Entry 5LJ5 (electron microscopy, 10.00 A resolution (very low resolution: no residue pairs are listed; an interface is given only as per-side residue counts)); this record covers chains Z and A of the 45 polymer chains in the assembly.

[Chain Z]
Molecule: U2 snRNA (small nuclear RNA)
Organism: Saccharomyces cerevisiae
Sequence (1175 nucleotides; numbered 1 to 1175 plus 5 insertion-coded residues; 5 numbers in that range are skipped by the numbering (no residue carries them; nothing is unmodelled there); the number before each row is that of its first residue; a row labelled like 73A-73E holds insertion residues (73A, then the next letters in order)):
     1 ACGAAUCUCU UUGCCUUUUG GCUUAGAUCA AGUGUAGUAU CUGUUCUUUU CAGUGUAACA
    61 ACUGAAAUGA CCU
73A-73E CAAUG
    78 AGGCUCA
    86 UUACCUUUUA AUUUGUUACA AUACACAUUU UUUGGCACCC AAAAUAAUAA AAUGGACGGG
   146 AAGAGACUUU UUAAGCAAGU UGUUUUCCGC UAAUGUCAGG UCUCACUACU UUUUGCUGCU
   206 AUUUUUCUUC GCUCAUGGUU UCUUCAUAAG GCGUUUUUAU GAUGGUUUUU CGAAAUUGGU
   266 UUUUGAGACG ACGGUUGCUC AAGGUUAUUG UUUUUGUUUU CUUCUGGUUG UUUUCUAUUU
   326 UCUUUUUUUU AGCUUUCUGU UUCUCCCUUA GUUUGGCUUU UUGCUUCAUA CUCUUCCCUG
   386 UCUUUCCGAG CCGUUUAUGU CCAACGCGGG AUUUGGUUUU UCUUUAUCGA UGGGAAGAAA
   446 UGGUGCUAUA GUAGGUUGGG AGAUAAUAUU UAUGGUAUGG GGUGCUAGUG CGGAUGGGGC
   506 GCUCUUAUUG UUGAUUUCUU CGCUCGUCUU CUUUUUCUGG UGGCGCUGCA AGAGGAAGUU
   566 UUUCGACUUU GUUAUGAUUU UUGGUUUGCA AGGAAAGGUG UCUUACGAUU CUUUUUUUGA
   626 UGUAAUAGGA UAAGCUUGCU UAUCCCCCAA GUAUCGGCCA AAGUUGUUGA UUUUCCUUUU
   686 GAAGUGUCCU CGGUUUGAGG GGGUGUAGGG UGGGGUUGGU CUACAAUAAG AGUGUUCCAU
   746 UGUUAACGUG CUGGCGUCUU UUACUAUAUU UUUUUUCCCA GUUUAUUUUG UGCUUAUUUU
   806 CUCAUUGAGG AGAAGGAGCU CUUCUCGCAG GAUAUAAAUG GAGGUUUGCU AAAGGGGAGG
   866 AGAUGUGUUU GUGAGAAUAC UGCUGAGAGA GUUCUGGAAG AGAAAAAAAG GAGGCAAUGG
   926 AAGGCGUUUG CUGGGAAAAG AGAAGAGCCA UGACUGCAUC UGUUGUUUCA AGGCCAGUUU
   986 UAUUAACCGC CUAUGUCAUA GAGGCGUUUU UUUUGGAGGG AUUUGAAGAA UGCCGGCGGC
  1046 AUCAAGAAAC GGACUUGAUG GUUGACGCCU GUUUUUAAAG UUAGAGACGU CGCGACCCUC
  1106 GCACUUGUGG AGUCGUUCUU GACUUUUACU UUGGUCGCUU GAUGUUUCUC UCGUCUUCCC
  1166 GUUCGCUCUU
Unresolved in the structure: 1-2, 48-53, 73A-73E, 86-97, 121-138, 151-1088, 1109-1114, 1131-1137, 1155-1158, 1170-1175

[Chain A]
Protein: Pre-mRNA-splicing factor 8
Organism: Saccharomyces cerevisiae
Reference sequence: P33334 (PRP8_YEAST); residue numbers follow UniProt; this construct covers 1-2413
Sequence (2413 residues; row label = number of the first residue in the row):
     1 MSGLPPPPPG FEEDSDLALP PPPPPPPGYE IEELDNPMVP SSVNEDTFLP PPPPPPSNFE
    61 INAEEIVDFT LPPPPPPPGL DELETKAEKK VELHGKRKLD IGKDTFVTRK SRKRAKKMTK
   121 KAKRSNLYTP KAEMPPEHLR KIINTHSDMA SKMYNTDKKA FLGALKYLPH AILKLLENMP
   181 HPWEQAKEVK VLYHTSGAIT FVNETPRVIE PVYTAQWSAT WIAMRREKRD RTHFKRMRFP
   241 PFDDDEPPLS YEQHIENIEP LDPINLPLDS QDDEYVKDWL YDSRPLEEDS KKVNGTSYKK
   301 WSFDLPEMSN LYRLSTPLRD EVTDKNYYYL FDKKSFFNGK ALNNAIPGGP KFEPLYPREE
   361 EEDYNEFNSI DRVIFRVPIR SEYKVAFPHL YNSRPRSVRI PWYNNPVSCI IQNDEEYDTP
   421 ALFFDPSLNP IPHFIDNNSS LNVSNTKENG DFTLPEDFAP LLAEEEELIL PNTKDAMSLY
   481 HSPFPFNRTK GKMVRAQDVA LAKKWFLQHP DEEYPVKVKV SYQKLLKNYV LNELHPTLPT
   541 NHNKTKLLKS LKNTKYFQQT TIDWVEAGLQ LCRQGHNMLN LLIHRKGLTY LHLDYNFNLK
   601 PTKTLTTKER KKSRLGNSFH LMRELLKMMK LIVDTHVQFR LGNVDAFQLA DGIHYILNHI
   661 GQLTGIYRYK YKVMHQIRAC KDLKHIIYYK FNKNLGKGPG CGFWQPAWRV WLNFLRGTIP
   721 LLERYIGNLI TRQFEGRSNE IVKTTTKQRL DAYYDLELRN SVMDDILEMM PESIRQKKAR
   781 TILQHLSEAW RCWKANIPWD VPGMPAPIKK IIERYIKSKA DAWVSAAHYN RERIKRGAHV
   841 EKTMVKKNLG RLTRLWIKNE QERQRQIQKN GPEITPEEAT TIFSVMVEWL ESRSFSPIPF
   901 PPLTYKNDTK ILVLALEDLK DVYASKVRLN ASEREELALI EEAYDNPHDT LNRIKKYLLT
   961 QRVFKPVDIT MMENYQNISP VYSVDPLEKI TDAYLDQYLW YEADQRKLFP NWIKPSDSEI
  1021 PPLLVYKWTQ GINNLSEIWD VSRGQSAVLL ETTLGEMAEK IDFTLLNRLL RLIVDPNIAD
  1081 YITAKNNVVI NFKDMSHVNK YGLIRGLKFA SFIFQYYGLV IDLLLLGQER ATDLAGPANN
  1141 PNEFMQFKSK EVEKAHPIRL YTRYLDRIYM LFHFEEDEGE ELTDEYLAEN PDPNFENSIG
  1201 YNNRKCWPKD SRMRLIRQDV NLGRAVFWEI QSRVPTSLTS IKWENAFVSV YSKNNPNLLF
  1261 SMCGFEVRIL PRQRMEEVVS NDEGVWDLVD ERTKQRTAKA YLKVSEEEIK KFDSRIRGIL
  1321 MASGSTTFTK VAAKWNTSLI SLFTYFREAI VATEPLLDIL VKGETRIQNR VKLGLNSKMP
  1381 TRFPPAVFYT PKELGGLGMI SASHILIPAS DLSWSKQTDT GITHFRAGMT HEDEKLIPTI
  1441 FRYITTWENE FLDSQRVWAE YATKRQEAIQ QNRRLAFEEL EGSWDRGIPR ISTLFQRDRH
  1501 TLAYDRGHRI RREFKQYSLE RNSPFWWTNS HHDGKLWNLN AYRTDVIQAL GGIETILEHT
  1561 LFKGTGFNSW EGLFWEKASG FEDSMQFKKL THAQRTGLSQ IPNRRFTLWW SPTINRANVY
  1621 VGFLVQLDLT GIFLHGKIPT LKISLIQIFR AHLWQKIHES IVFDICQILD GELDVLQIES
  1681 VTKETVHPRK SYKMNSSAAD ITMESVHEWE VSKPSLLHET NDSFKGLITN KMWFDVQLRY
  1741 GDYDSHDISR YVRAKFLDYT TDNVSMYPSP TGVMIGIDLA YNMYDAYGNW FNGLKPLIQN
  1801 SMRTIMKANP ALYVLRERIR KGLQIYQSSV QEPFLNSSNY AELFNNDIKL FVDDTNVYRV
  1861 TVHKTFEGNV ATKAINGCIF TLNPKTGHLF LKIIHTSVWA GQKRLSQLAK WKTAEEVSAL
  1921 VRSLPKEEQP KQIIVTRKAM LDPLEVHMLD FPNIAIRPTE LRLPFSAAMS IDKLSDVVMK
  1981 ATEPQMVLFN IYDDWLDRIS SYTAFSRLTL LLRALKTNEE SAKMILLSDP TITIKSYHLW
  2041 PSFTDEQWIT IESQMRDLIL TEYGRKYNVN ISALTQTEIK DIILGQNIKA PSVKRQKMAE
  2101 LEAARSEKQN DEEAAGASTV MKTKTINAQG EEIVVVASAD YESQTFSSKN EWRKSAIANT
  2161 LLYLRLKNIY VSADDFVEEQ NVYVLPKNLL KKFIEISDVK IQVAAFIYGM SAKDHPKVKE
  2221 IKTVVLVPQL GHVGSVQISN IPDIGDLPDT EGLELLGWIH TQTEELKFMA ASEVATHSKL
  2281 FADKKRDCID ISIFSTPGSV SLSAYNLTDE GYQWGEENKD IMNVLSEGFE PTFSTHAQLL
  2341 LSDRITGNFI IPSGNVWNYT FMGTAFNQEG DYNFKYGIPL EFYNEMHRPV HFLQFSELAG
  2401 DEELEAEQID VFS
Unresolved in the structure: 1-127, 429-455, 1828-1836, 2086-2149, 2396-2413
Swiss-Prot annotation at these positions:
  - region: Met1585 to Leu1598 (Important for branch point selection)
  - mutagenesis: His1658 (H1658S: No effect on viability), Glu1684 (E1684Q: No effect on viability), His1687 (H1687S: No effect on viability), Asp1700 (D1700N: No effect on viability), Asp1735 (D1735N: No effect on viability), Asp1853 (D1853A: Alters protein folding. Severely impaired growth. Strongly reduced growth at 35 degrees Celsius; when associated with A-1854; D1853N: Reduced growth at 30 degrees Celsius ...), Asp1854 (D1854A: Reduced growth at 30 degrees Celsius. Strongly reduced growth at 16 degrees Celsius. Strongly reduced growth at 35 degrees Celsius; when associated with A-1853 ...), Thr1855 (T1855A: Reduced growth at 30 degrees Celsius. Strongly reduced growth at 16 degrees Celsius), Thr1936 (T1936A: Reduced growth at 30 degrees Celsius. Strongly reduced growth at 16 degrees Celsius), Arg1937 (R1937K: Severely impaired growth. Reduced growth at 30 degrees Celsius. Strongly reduced growth at 16 degrees Celsius)

[Interface between chain Z and chain A]
At this resolution (10 A) residue pairs are not listed: 22 residues of chain Z and 53 of chain A lie at the interface.

[Summary]
The interface between chain Z and chain A involves 22 residues on one side and 53 on the other. UniProt lists
10 mutagenesis sites on chain A.
Here chain Z is U2 snRNA (small nuclear RNA) and chain A is Pre-mRNA-splicing factor 8, both from
Saccharomyces cerevisiae. Entry 5LJ5 (Overall structure of the yeast spliceosome immediately after branching)
was determined by electron microscopy, deposited together with 5LJ3.
